Entry 9G52 (X-ray diffraction, 2.50 A resolution); this record covers chains A and B.

Chain A (and B):
Protein: Transcriptional regulator, PadR-like family
From: Lactococcus cremoris subsp. cremoris MG1363
Notes: engineered mutation(s): V15 replaced with 4-mercaptophenylalanine; chain B of this document is another copy of the same molecule, construct and numbering; everything in this record applies to it too
Reference sequence: A2RI36 (A2RI36_LACLM); residues 1-116 here = UniProt positions 1-116
Sequence (126 residues; row label = number of the first residue in the row):
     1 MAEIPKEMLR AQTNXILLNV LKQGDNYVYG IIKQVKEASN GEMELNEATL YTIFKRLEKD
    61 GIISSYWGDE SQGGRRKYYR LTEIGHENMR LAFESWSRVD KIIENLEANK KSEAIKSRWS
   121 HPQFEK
Unresolved in the structure: 1, 70-73, 116-126 (chain B: 1-3, 116-126)
Sequence notes: conflict A1IID_15 (Val in A2RI36); expression tag (117-126)
Modified residues: A1IID (4-mercaptophenyl-alanine) at position 15
Metal / ion sites: gold ion near A1IID_15 (its only coordinating residue here)
Reported in the primary citation:
  - binding site for gold ion: Met-89, Phe-93
  - mutagenesis - M89A: decreased catalytic activity

How chain A and chain B interact:
Contacting residue pairs - 48 pairs, chain A then chain B:
  Ala-2(A) with Ile-84(B), hydrophobic; Asn-88(B), hydrogen bond (backbone-side chain); Leu-91(B)
  Glu-3(A) with Asn-88(B)
  Ile-4(A) with Leu-91(B); Ala-92(B)
  Pro-5(A) with Arg-56(B)
  Glu-7(A) with Arg-56(B), salt bridge
  Met-8(A) with Ala-92(B), hydrophobic; Trp-96(B)
  Gln-12(A) with Ser-95(B), hydrogen bond; Trp-96(B); Val-99(B)
  A1IID_15(A) with Ile-103(B)
  Asn-19(A) with Ile-103(B)
  Val-20(A) with Leu-106(B), hydrophobic
  Gln-23(A) with Leu-106(B); Glu-107(B), hydrogen bond; Lys-110(B), hydrogen bond (backbone-side chain)
  Gln-34(A) with Leu-106(B)
  Ala-38(A) with Ile-102(B); Asn-105(B), hydrogen bond (backbone-side chain); Leu-106(B), hydrophobic
  Ser-39(A) with Ile-102(B)
  Glu-42(A) with Arg-98(B), salt bridge
  Ala-92(A) with Met-8(B), hydrophobic
  Ser-95(A) with Gln-12(B), hydrogen bond
  Trp-96(A) with Met-8(B); Ala-11(B); Gln-12(B)
  Arg-98(A) with Glu-42(B)
  Val-99(A) with Gln-12(B); Ile-16(B), hydrophobic
  Ile-102(A) with Ala-38(B); Ser-39(B); Met-43(B), hydrophobic
  Ile-103(A) with A1IID_15(B); Ile-16(B), hydrophobic; Asn-19(B)
  Asn-105(A) with Ala-38(B), hydrogen bond (side chain-backbone)
  Leu-106(A) with Val-20(B), hydrophobic; Gln-23(B); Gln-34(B); Ala-38(B), hydrophobic
  Glu-107(A) with Asn-19(B); Lys-22(B); Gln-23(B)
  Lys-110(A) with Gln-23(B)
Also at the interface, not in a pair above, chain A (34 interface residues in all): Ala-11, Ile-16, Val-35, Glu-37, Asn-40, Met-43, Arg-56, Asn-109
Also at the interface, not in a pair above, chain B (37 interface residues in all): Ile-4, Glu-7, Val-35, Asn-40, Asp-60, Asp-100, Lys-101, Asn-109

Summary:
34 residues of chain A and 37 residues of chain B are in contact; the contacts include 7 hydrogen bonds and 2
salt bridges. Polar contacts include Glu-7(A)/Arg-56(B), Glu-42(A)/Arg-98(B) and Ala-2(A)/Asn-88(B). The paper
reports a binding site for gold ion at Met-89(A) and Phe-93(A); M89A of chain A reduces catalytic activity.
Chain A and chain B are both Transcriptional regulator, PadR-like family (Lactococcus cremoris subsp. cremoris
MG1363); the structure, Crystal structure of LmrR with V15 replaced by unnatural amino acid
4-mercaptophenylalanine, Au(I) bound, was determined by X-ray diffraction, deposited together with 9G51.
